6HYM - chain A; structure by X-ray diffraction, 1.86 A resolution.

# Chain A
Protein: Pericentriolar material 1 protein, Gamma-aminobutyric acid receptor-associated protein
Source organism: Homo sapiens
UniProtKB: chimeric construct of Q15154, O95166: residues -15 to -2 from Q15154 (PCM1_HUMAN) positions 1959-1972 (UniProt number = residue number + 1974); residues 1-117 from O95166 positions 1-117 (same numbers)
Sequence (138 residues; row label = number of the first residue in the row; numbers below 1 keep their minus sign (Gly-20 is residue -20)):
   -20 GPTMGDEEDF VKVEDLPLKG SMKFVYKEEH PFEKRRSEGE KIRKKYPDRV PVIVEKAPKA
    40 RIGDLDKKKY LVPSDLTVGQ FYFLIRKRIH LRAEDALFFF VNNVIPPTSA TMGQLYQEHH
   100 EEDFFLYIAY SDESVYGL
Disordered / not traced: -20 to -14
Construct notes: expression tag (-20 to -16); linker (-1 to 0)
UniProt features mapped onto this chain:
  - region: Met1 to Arg22 (Interaction with beta-tubulin), Ala36 to Ile68 (Interaction with GABRG2), Lys48 to Leu50 (Interaction with LIR (LC3 nteracting Region) motif of ATG3)
  - site: Glu17 (Interaction with LIR (LC3 nteracting Region) motif of ATG3), Arg28 (Interaction with LIR (LC3 nteracting Region) motif of ATG3), Gly116, Leu117 (Cleavage)
  - lipidation: Gly116 (Phosphatidylethanolamine amidated glycine)
From the paper describing this entry:
  - interface residues: Lys48, Leu50, Leu55, Phe62, Leu63
  - specificity-determining residues: Arg28, Leu55, Gln59, Phe62 (by similarity / conservation)
  - mutagenesis - K24Q/Y25H/Q59E/F60L, K24Q, K24Q/Y25H/R28K, F60L: decreased binding to PCM1
  - mutagenesis - F60L: decreased binding to p62
  - mutagenesis - K24Q/Y25H/Q59E/F60L, K24Q, K24Q/Y25H/R28K: decreased binding to ULK1
  - mutagenesis - K24Q/Y25H/Q59E/F60L: decreased binding to ATG13
  - mutagenesis - E8R/H9R: increased binding to PCM1
  - mutagenesis - E8R/H9R: increased binding to ULK1 complex
  - specificity-determining residues: Lys24, Tyr25
  - mutagenesis - L55V, F62K, L63I: unchanged binding to ULK1 LIR
  - mutagenesis - E8R/H9R: increased binding to p62

# In short
From the paper: K24Q/Y25H/Q59E/F60L, K24Q and K24Q/Y25H/R28K, among others, reduce binding to PCM1; interface
residues Lys48, Leu50 and Leu55 among others; 8 substitutions were tested in all.
Chain A is Pericentriolar material 1 protein, Gamma-aminobutyric acid receptor-associated protein (Homo
sapiens); the structure, Structure of PCM1 LIR motif bound to GABARAP, was determined by X-ray diffraction,
deposited together with 6HYL, 6HYN and 6HYO.
